PDB entry 4V1N | electron microscopy, 7.80 A resolution (low resolution: residue-level contacts below are approximate; hydrogen-bond / salt-bridge calls are withheld) | chains N and O of the 19 polymer chains in the assembly

Chain N:
Molecule: Nontemplate DNA
Sequence (50 nucleotides; numbered 5 to 71; 17 numbers in that range are skipped by the numbering (no residue carries them; nothing is unmodelled there); the number before each row is that of its first residue):
     5 AACAGTAGCACGCTGTGTATATAATAGTGTGTTGTACA
    60 GCACAACTGCGC

Chain O:
Name: Tata-box-binding protein
Source organism: Saccharomyces cerevisiae
UniProt: P13393 (TBP_YEAST); residue numbers follow UniProt; this construct covers 61-240
Chain sequence (181 residues; each row starts with the number of its first residue):
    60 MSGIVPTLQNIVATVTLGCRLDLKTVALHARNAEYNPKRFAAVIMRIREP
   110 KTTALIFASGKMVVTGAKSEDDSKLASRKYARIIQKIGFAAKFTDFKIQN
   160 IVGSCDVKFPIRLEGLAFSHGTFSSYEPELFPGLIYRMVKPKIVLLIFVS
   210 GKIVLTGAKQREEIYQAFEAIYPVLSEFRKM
Unresolved in the structure: 60
Construct notes: expression tag (60)

Chain N / chain O interface:
Residue-residue contacts - 28 pairs, chain N then chain O:
  DT22(N) - Phe190(O)
  DA23(N) - Phe190(O)
  DA23(N) - Ile194(O)
  DA23(N) - Leu205(O)
  DT24(N) - Ile194(O)
  DT24(N) - Arg196(O)
  DT24(N) - Leu205(O)
  DT24(N) - Thr215(O)
  DA25(N) - Asn159(O)
  DA25(N) - Thr215(O)
  DA25(N) - Gly216(O)
  DT26(N) - Val71(O)
  DT26(N) - Gln158(O)
  DT26(N) - Asn159(O)
  DT26(N) - Lys218(O)
  DA27(N) - Val71(O)
  DA27(N) - Thr73(O)
  DA27(N) - Val122(O)
  DA27(N) - Gln158(O)
  DA28(N) - Leu114(O)
  DA28(N) - Phe116(O)
  DA28(N) - Ser118(O)
  DA28(N) - Lys120(O)
  DA28(N) - Val122(O)
  DT29(N) - Phe116(O)
  DT29(N) - Ser118(O)
  DT29(N) - Lys120(O)
  DA30(N) - Arg79(O)
Also at the interface, not in a pair above, chain O (22 interface residues in all): Phe99, Val161, Leu189, Val203, Val213

Overview:
Chain N and chain O form an interface of 9 and 22 residues respectively.
Chain N is Nontemplate DNA and chain O is Tata-box-binding protein (Saccharomyces cerevisiae); the structure,
Architecture of the RNA polymerase II-Mediator core transcription initiation complex, was determined by
electron microscopy, deposited together with 4V1M and 4V1O.
